PDB entry 2UUA | X-ray diffraction, 2.90 A resolution | chains A and I of the 23 polymer chains in the assembly

Chain A:
Molecule: 16S RRNA
Source organism: Thermus thermophilus
Sequence (1522 nucleotides; row label = number of the first residue in the row; note: 47 numbers in that range are skipped by the numbering (no residue carries them; nothing is unmodelled there); a row labelled like 189A-189L holds insertion residues (189A, then the next letters in order); numbering starts at 0):
     0 UUUGUUGGAG AGUUUGAUCC UGGCUCAGGG UGAACGCUGG CGGCGUGCCU AAGACAUGCA
    60 AGUCGUGCGG GCCG
    76 CGGGGUUUU
    88 ACUCCG
    96 UGGUCAGCGG CGGACGGGUG AGUAACGCGU GGGU
  129A G
   130 ACCUACCCGG AAGAGGGGGA CAACCCGGGG AAACUCGGGC UAAUCCCCCA UGUGGACCCG
189A-189L CCCCUUGGGGUG
   190 UGUCCAAAGG GCUUU
   216 GCCCGCUUCC GGAUGGGCCC GCGUCCCAUC AGCUAGUUGG UGGGGUAAUG GCCCACCAAG
   276 GCGACGACGG GUAGCCGGUC UGAGAGGAUG GCCGGCCACA GGGGCACUGA GACACGGGCC
   336 CCACUCCUAC GGGAGGCAGC AGUUAGGAAU CUUCCGCAAU GGGCGCAAGC CUGACGGAGC
   396 GACGCCGCUU GGAGGAAGAA GCCCUUCGGG GUGUAAACUC CUGA
   441 ACCCGGGACG AAACCCCC
   460 GA
   470 CGAGGGGA
   479 CUGACGGUAC CGGGGUAA
   498 UAGCGCCGGC CAACUCCGUG CCAGCAGCCG CGGUAAUACG GAGGGCGCGA GCGUUACCCG
   558 GAUUCACUGG GCGUAAAGGG CGUGUAGGCG GCCUGGGGCG UCCCAUGUGA AAGACCACGG
   618 CUCAACCGUG GGGGAGCGUG GGAUACGCUC AGGCUAGACG GUGGGAGAGG GUGGUGGAAU
   678 UCCCGGAGUA GCGGUGAAAU GCGCAGAUAC CGGGAGGAAC GCCGAUGGCG AAGGCAGCCA
   738 CCUGGUCCAC CCGUGACGCU GAGGCGCGAA AGCGUGGGGA GCAAACCGGA UUAGAUACCC
   798 GGGUAGUCCA CGCCCUAAAC GAUGCGCGCU AGGUCUCUGG GUCU
   848 CCUGGGGGCC GAAGCUAACG CGUUAAGCGC GCCGCCUGGG GAGUACGGCC GCAAGGCUGA
   908 AACUCAAAGG AAUUGACGGG GGCCCGCACA AGCGGUGGAG CAUGUGGUUU AAUUCGAAGC
   968 AACGCGAAGA ACCUUACCAG GCCUUGACAU GCUA
 1001A G
  1002 GGAACCCGGG UGAAAGCCUG GGGUGCCCC
1030A-1030D GCGA
  1031 GGGGAGCCCU AGCACAGGUG CUGCAUGGCC GUCGUCAGCU CGUGCCGUGA GGUGUUGGGU
  1091 UAAGUCCCGC AACGAGCGCA ACCCCCGCCG UUAGUUGCCA GCGGUUCGGC CGGGCACUCU
  1151 AACGGGACUG CCCGCG
  1168 AAAGCGGGAG GAAGGAGGGG ACGACGUCUG GUCAGCAUGG CCCUUACGGC CUGGGCGACA
  1228 CACGUGCUAC AAUGCCCACU ACAAAGCGAU GCCACCCGGC AACGGGGAGC UAAUCGCAAA
  1288 AAGGUGGGCC CAGUUCGGAU UGGGGUCUGC AACCCGACCC CAUGAAGCCG GAAUCGCUAG
  1348 UAAUCGCGGA UCAGCC
 1363A A
  1364 UGCCGCGGUG AAUACGUUCC CGGGCCUUGU ACACACCGCC CGUCACGCCA UGGGAGCGGG
  1424 CUCUACCCGA AGUCGCCGG
1442A-1442B GA
  1443 GCCUA
  1452 C
  1456 GGGCAGGCGC CGAGGGUAGG GCCCGUGACU GGGGCGAAGU CGUAACAAGG UAGCUGUACC
  1516 GGAAGGUGCG GCUGGA
 1531A U
  1535 C
1531C-1531D AC
  1538 C
  1532 UC
  1539 CUUUCU
Unresolved in the structure: 0-4, 1531A, 1535, 1531C-1531D, 1538
Bound ions: Mg2+ site 1: U12, G21, G22; Mg2+ site 2: U12, C526, A914; Mg2+ site 3: G15, U920; Mg2+ site 4 near G21 (its only coordinating residue here); Mg2+ site 5: A33, C398; Mg2+ site 6: U37, G38; Mg2+ site 7: C48, G115; Mg2+ site 8 near A53 (its only coordinating residue here); Mg2+ site 9: A59, U387; Mg2+ site 10: G61, U62, G105; Mg2+ site 11: G69, G70, U99; Mg2+ site 12: A116, G117, G289; 95 more Mg2+ sites not listed; 20 more K+ sites not listed
Residues lining bound ligands: paromomycin (PAR): G1405, U1406, C1407, A1408, C1409, G1489, C1490, G1491, A1492, A1493, G1494, U1495, C1496

Chain I:
Protein: 30S ribosomal protein S9
Source organism: Thermus thermophilus
Reference sequence: P62669 (RS9_THET2); residue numbers follow UniProt; this construct covers 1-128
Chain sequence (128 residues; each row starts with the number of its first residue):
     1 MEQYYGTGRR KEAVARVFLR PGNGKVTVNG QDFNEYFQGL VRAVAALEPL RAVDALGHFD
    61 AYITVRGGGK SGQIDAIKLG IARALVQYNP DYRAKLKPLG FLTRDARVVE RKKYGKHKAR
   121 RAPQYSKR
Unresolved in the structure: 1

Interface between chain A and chain I:
Pairs across the interface (119; chain A residue first):
  G942(A) - Gln124(I)  hydrogen bond to the base
  U943(A) - Gln124(I)  hydrogen bond to the sugar
  G966(A) - Lys127(I)  hydrogen bond to the sugar
  C970(A) - Ser126(I)  hydrogen bond to the base
  C1116(A) - Val108(I)  sugar contact
  G1117(A) - Arg104(I)  hydrogen bond to the phosphate
  G1117(A) - Ala106(I)  sugar contact
  C1118(A) - Arg9(I)  salt bridge to the phosphate
  C1118(A) - Arg83(I)  hydrogen bond to the phosphate
  C1118(A) - Arg104(I)  salt bridge to the phosphate
  C1119(A) - Arg9(I)  salt bridge to the phosphate
  C1119(A) - Arg83(I)  salt bridge to the phosphate
  G1127(A) - Arg16(I)  hydrogen bond to the sugar
  C1128(A) - Arg16(I)  salt bridge to the phosphate
  C1128(A) - Thr64(I)  phosphate contact
  C1129(A) - Tyr62(I)  hydrogen bond to the phosphate
  A1130(A) - Gln3(I)  hydrogen bond to the sugar
  A1130(A) - Phe18(I)  sugar contact
  A1130(A) - Arg20(I)  salt bridge to the phosphate
  A1130(A) - Tyr62(I)  sugar contact
  G1131(A) - Glu2(I)  phosphate contact
  G1131(A) - Gln3(I)  phosphate contact
  G1131(A) - Arg20(I)  salt bridge to the phosphate
  C1147(A) - Tyr5(I)  hydrogen bond to the sugar
  C1147(A) - Thr7(I)  phosphate contact
  C1147(A) - Arg16(I)  hydrogen bond to the base
  U1148(A) - Tyr5(I)  sugar contact
  U1148(A) - Thr7(I)  hydrogen bond to the phosphate
  U1148(A) - Val14(I)  sugar contact
  U1148(A) - Arg16(I)  sugar contact
  C1149(A) - Arg9(I)  salt bridge to the phosphate
  C1149(A) - Val14(I)  phosphate contact
  G1177(A) - Lys97(I)  salt bridge to the phosphate
  G1178(A) - Arg93(I)  salt bridge to the phosphate
  G1178(A) - Lys97(I)  salt bridge to the phosphate
  A1179(A) - Arg93(I)  salt bridge to the phosphate
  A1179(A) - Leu102(I)  sugar contact
  A1179(A) - Thr103(I)  phosphate contact
  A1179(A) - Arg104(I)  hydrogen bond to the sugar
  A1180(A) - Thr103(I)  hydrogen bond to the phosphate
  G1186(A) - Glu110(I)  sugar contact
  G1186(A) - Arg111(I)  sugar contact
  G1186(A) - Lys113(I)  hydrogen bond to the phosphate
  G1186(A) - Arg120(I)  salt bridge to the phosphate
  G1187(A) - Arg111(I)  hydrogen bond to the sugar
  G1187(A) - Lys113(I)  salt bridge to the phosphate
  A1188(A) - Tyr114(I)  hydrogen bond to the phosphate
  G1231(A) - Ser126(I)  phosphate contact
  U1232(A) - Gln124(I)  hydrogen bond to the phosphate
  U1232(A) - Tyr125(I)  phosphate contact
  U1232(A) - Ser126(I)  phosphate contact
  G1233(A) - His117(I)  salt bridge to the phosphate
  G1233(A) - Pro123(I)  phosphate contact
  G1233(A) - Gln124(I)  hydrogen bond to the phosphate
  A1248(A) - Tyr36(I)  sugar contact
  A1248(A) - Lys70(I)  hydrogen bond to the sugar
  C1249(A) - Tyr36(I)  hydrogen bond to the sugar
  C1249(A) - Gly68(I)  hydrogen bond to the sugar
  C1249(A) - Gly69(I)  base contact
  C1249(A) - Lys70(I)  base contact
  C1249(A) - Gln73(I)  hydrogen bond to the sugar
  A1250(A) - Arg66(I)  phosphate contact
  A1250(A) - Gly67(I)  hydrogen bond to the phosphate
  A1250(A) - Gly68(I)  hydrogen bond to the phosphate
  A1251(A) - Glu12(I)  sugar contact
  A1251(A) - Gly67(I)  phosphate contact
  G1290(A) - Leu40(I)  sugar contact
  G1291(A) - Gln38(I)  sugar contact
  G1291(A) - Gly39(I)  phosphate contact
  G1291(A) - Leu40(I)  sugar contact
  C1342(A) - Gln124(I)  sugar contact
  C1342(A) - Tyr125(I)  phosphate contact
  G1343(A) - Arg121(I)  hydrogen bond to the sugar
  G1343(A) - Ala122(I)  hydrogen bond to the sugar
  G1343(A) - Tyr125(I)  hydrogen bond to the phosphate
  C1344(A) - Lys116(I)  salt bridge to the phosphate
  C1344(A) - Arg120(I)  sugar contact
  C1344(A) - Ala122(I)  phosphate contact
  U1345(A) - Arg120(I)  salt bridge to the phosphate
  A1346(A) - Arg120(I)  salt bridge to the phosphate
  G1347(A) - Arg10(I)  hydrogen bond to the base
  G1347(A) - Arg107(I)  hydrogen bond to the base
  G1347(A) - Val108(I)  sugar contact
  G1347(A) - Val109(I)  phosphate contact
  G1347(A) - Glu110(I)  hydrogen bond to the phosphate
  U1348(A) - Glu110(I)  hydrogen bond to the phosphate
  U1348(A) - Arg120(I)  phosphate contact
  A1349(A) - Lys118(I)  salt bridge to the phosphate
  A1349(A) - Arg120(I)  hydrogen bond to the phosphate
  A1349(A) - Arg121(I)  hydrogen bond to the phosphate
  A1350(A) - Lys118(I)  salt bridge to the phosphate
  A1350(A) - Arg121(I)  salt bridge to the phosphate
  U1351(A) - Lys118(I)  base contact
  C1366(A) - His117(I)  salt bridge to the phosphate
  C1367(A) - Lys112(I)  salt bridge to the phosphate
  C1367(A) - Tyr114(I)  phosphate contact
  C1367(A) - Gly115(I)  hydrogen bond to the phosphate
  C1367(A) - Lys116(I)  phosphate contact
  G1368(A) - Arg111(I)  salt bridge to the phosphate
  G1368(A) - Lys112(I)  salt bridge to the phosphate
  G1368(A) - Lys113(I)  phosphate contact
  G1368(A) - Tyr114(I)  hydrogen bond to the phosphate
  C1369(A) - Arg111(I)  phosphate contact
  C1369(A) - Lys112(I)  hydrogen bond to the phosphate
  G1370(A) - Glu12(I)  sugar contact
  G1370(A) - Val109(I)  phosphate contact
  G1371(A) - Lys11(I)  phosphate contact
  G1371(A) - Glu12(I)  phosphate contact
  G1371(A) - Gly68(I)  sugar contact
  G1371(A) - Gly69(I)  hydrogen bond to the phosphate
  G1371(A) - Val109(I)  phosphate contact
  U1372(A) - Lys11(I)  salt bridge to the phosphate
  U1372(A) - Gly69(I)  phosphate contact
  U1372(A) - Lys70(I)  phosphate contact
  U1372(A) - Ser71(I)  hydrogen bond to the phosphate
  U1372(A) - Gly72(I)  hydrogen bond to the phosphate
  G1373(A) - Lys11(I)  hydrogen bond to the base
  G1373(A) - Arg42(I)  phosphate contact
  G1373(A) - Ser71(I)  hydrogen bond to the phosphate
Interface residues without a listed pair, chain A (53 interface residues in all): A969, C1189, U1292
Interface residues without a listed pair, chain I (56 interface residues in all): Asp105, Arg128

Summary:
The interface between chain A and chain I involves 53 residues on one side and 56 on the other, with 42
hydrogen bonds and 26 salt bridges. Polar contacts include G942(A)-Gln124(I), C970(A)-Ser126(I) and
C1147(A)-Arg16(I). Bound to chain A: paromomycin.
Chain A is 16S RRNA and chain I is 30S ribosomal protein S9, both from Thermus thermophilus; the structure,
Structure of the Thermus thermophilus 30S ribosomal subunit complexed with a Valine-ASL with cmo5U in position
..., was determined by X-ray diffraction (same publication as 2UUC, 2UU9 and 2UUB).
